Entry 2R7G (X-ray diffraction, 1.67 A resolution); this record covers chains C and D of the 5 polymer chains in the assembly.

Chain C:
Protein: Retinoblastoma-associated protein
From: Homo sapiens
Notes: fragment: Pocket domain, deletion of residues 582-642
UniProt: P06400 (RB_HUMAN); numbering as in UniProt; present here: 380-581, 643-787
Chain sequence (347 residues; row label = number of the first residue in the row; note: 61 numbers in that range are skipped by the numbering (no residue carries them; nothing is unmodelled there)):
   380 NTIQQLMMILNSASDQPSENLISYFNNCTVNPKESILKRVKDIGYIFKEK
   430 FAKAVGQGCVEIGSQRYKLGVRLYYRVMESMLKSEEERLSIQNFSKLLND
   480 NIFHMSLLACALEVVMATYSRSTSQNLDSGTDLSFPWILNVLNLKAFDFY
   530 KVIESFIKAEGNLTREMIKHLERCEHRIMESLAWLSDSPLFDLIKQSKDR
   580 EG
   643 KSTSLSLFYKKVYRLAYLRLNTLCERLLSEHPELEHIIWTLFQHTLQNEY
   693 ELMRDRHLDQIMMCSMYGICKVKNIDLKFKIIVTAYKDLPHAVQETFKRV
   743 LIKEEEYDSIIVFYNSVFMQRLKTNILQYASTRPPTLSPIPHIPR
Not modelled in the structure: 503-508, 580-581, 786-787
UniProt features mapped onto this chain:
  - modified residue (Phosphoserine): Ser-567, Ser-780
  - natural variant: Lys-447 (K447Q: In RB), Met-457 (M457R: In RB), Asn-480 (deletion: In RB), Arg-500 (R500G: In RB), Lys-530 (K530R: In RB), His-549 (H549Y: In RB), Ser-567 (S567L: In RB), Val-654 (V654E: In RB), Leu-657 (L657P: In RB), Arg-661 (R661W: In RB), Leu-662 (L662P: In RB), His-673 (H673P: In RB), 3 further natural variant entries in UniProt

Chain D:
Protein: Early E1A 32 kDa protein
From: Human adenovirus 5
Notes: fragment: CR1 domain
UniProt: P03255 (E1A_ADE05); residue numbers follow UniProt; this construct covers 40-49
Chain sequence (10 residues; row label = number of the first residue in the row):
    40 PPTLHELYDL
UniProt features mapped onto this chain:
  - region: Pro-41 to Leu-49 (Interaction with RB1 in competition with E2F1)

How chain C and chain D interact:
Pairs across the interface (30):
  Met-460(C) / Leu-43(D)  hydrophobic
  Glu-464(C) / Thr-42(D)
  Glu-464(C) / Leu-43(D)  hydrogen bond (side chain-backbone)
  Glu-464(C) / His-44(D)  salt bridge
  Arg-467(C) / Pro-40(D)  hydrogen bond (side chain-backbone)
  Arg-467(C) / Pro-41(D)
  Arg-467(C) / Thr-42(D)
  Leu-468(C) / His-44(D)
  Asn-472(C) / His-44(D)  hydrogen bond
  Lys-475(C) / Leu-49(D)
  Leu-476(C) / Leu-43(D)  hydrophobic
  Leu-476(C) / Tyr-47(D)  hydrophobic
  Leu-476(C) / Leu-49(D)  hydrophobic
  Asp-479(C) / Tyr-47(D)
  Phe-482(C) / Tyr-47(D)
  Lys-530(C) / Leu-46(D)  hydrogen bond (side chain-backbone)
  Lys-530(C) / Tyr-47(D)
  Val-531(C) / Tyr-47(D)
  Glu-533(C) / Pro-40(D)
  Glu-533(C) / Pro-41(D)
  Ser-534(C) / Leu-46(D)
  Leu-572(C) / Asp-48(D)
  Ser-644(C) / Asp-48(D)  hydrogen bond
  Thr-645(C) / Glu-45(D)
  Thr-645(C) / Asp-48(D)  hydrogen bond (backbone-side chain)
  Ser-646(C) / Glu-45(D)  hydrogen bond (backbone-backbone)
  Ser-646(C) / Leu-46(D)
  Ser-646(C) / Asp-48(D)  hydrogen bond (backbone-side chain)
  Leu-649(C) / Pro-41(D)  hydrophobic
  Leu-649(C) / Glu-45(D)

Summary:
The interface between chain C and chain D involves 18 residues on one side and 10 on the other, with 8
hydrogen bonds and 1 salt bridge. Polar pairs include Glu-464(C)/His-44(D), Glu-464(C)/Leu-43(D) and
Arg-467(C)/Pro-40(D).
Here chain C is Retinoblastoma-associated protein (Homo sapiens) and chain D is Early E1A 32 kDa protein
(Human adenovirus 5). Entry 2R7G (Structure of the retinoblastoma protein pocket domain in complex with
adenovirus E1A CR1 domain) was determined by X-ray diffraction.
